PDB entry 5TO7 | X-ray diffraction, 2.60 A resolution | chains C and D of the 4 polymer chains in the assembly

[Chain C (and D)]
Molecule: Nucleoprotein TPR
Organism: Homo sapiens
Notes: chain D of this document is another copy of the same molecule, construct and numbering; everything in this record applies to it too
UniProt: P12270 (TPR_HUMAN); numbering as in UniProt (aligned over 2-142)
Amino-acid sequence (141 residues; each row starts with the number of its first residue):
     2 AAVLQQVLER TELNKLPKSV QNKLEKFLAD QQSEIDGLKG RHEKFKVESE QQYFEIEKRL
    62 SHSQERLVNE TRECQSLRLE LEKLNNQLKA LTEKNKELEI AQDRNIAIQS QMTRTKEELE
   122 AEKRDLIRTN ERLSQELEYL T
Sequence notes: engineered mutation Met113 (Phe in P12270)

[Interface between chain C and chain D]
Pairs across the interface (138):
  Val4(C) - Phe28(D)  hydrophobic
  Leu5(C) - Leu25(D)  hydrophobic
  Val8(C) - Lys24(D)
  Val8(C) - Phe28(D)  hydrophobic
  Leu9(C) - Val21(D)  hydrophobic
  Leu9(C) - Lys24(D)
  Glu10(C) - Lys24(D)  salt bridge
  Glu13(C) - Ser20(D)
  Glu13(C) - Val21(D)
  Glu13(C) - Lys24(D)  salt bridge
  Leu17(C) - Leu17(D)  hydrophobic
  Val21(C) - Leu9(D)  hydrophobic
  Lys24(C) - Val8(D)
  Lys24(C) - Glu10(D)  salt bridge
  Lys24(C) - Glu13(D)  salt bridge
  Leu25(C) - Leu5(D)  hydrophobic
  Leu25(C) - Leu25(D)  hydrophobic
  Phe28(C) - Val4(D)  hydrophobic
  Phe28(C) - Gln7(D)
  Phe28(C) - Val8(D)  hydrophobic
  Phe28(C) - Leu29(D)  hydrophobic
  Leu29(C) - Phe28(D)  hydrophobic
  Leu29(C) - Leu29(D)  hydrophobic
  Gln32(C) - Leu29(D)
  Gln32(C) - Gln32(D)
  Gln32(C) - Gln33(D)
  Gln32(C) - Ile36(D)
  Gln33(C) - Gln32(D)  hydrogen bond
  Glu35(C) - Ile36(D)
  Ile36(C) - Gln32(D)
  Ile36(C) - Glu35(D)
  Ile36(C) - Ile36(D)  hydrophobic
  Ile36(C) - Leu39(D)
  Leu39(C) - Lys40(D)
  Lys40(C) - Glu35(D)  salt bridge
  Lys40(C) - Leu39(D)
  His43(C) - Leu39(D)  hydrogen bond (side chain-backbone)
  His43(C) - His43(D)  hydrogen bond
  Phe46(C) - His43(D)
  Phe46(C) - Phe46(D)  hydrophobic
  Phe46(C) - Lys47(D)
  Lys47(C) - Phe46(D)
  Gln53(C) - Tyr54(D)  hydrogen bond
  Tyr54(C) - Gln53(D)  hydrogen bond
  Tyr54(C) - Ile57(D)  hydrophobic
  Ile57(C) - Tyr54(D)  hydrophobic
  Ile57(C) - Ile57(D)  hydrophobic
  Ile57(C) - Leu61(D)  hydrophobic
  Arg60(C) - Leu61(D)
  Arg60(C) - Gln65(D)
  Leu61(C) - Arg60(D)
  Leu61(C) - Leu61(D)  hydrophobic
  Ser64(C) - Ser64(D)  hydrogen bond
  Ser64(C) - Gln65(D)
  Gln65(C) - Ser64(D)  hydrogen bond
  Gln65(C) - Arg67(D)  hydrogen bond
  Arg67(C) - Leu68(D)
  Leu68(C) - Arg67(D)
  Leu68(C) - Leu68(D)  hydrophobic
  Leu68(C) - Glu71(D)
  Glu71(C) - Leu68(D)
  Glu71(C) - Glu71(D)
  Glu71(C) - Thr72(D)
  Glu71(C) - Cys75(D)  hydrogen bond (backbone-side chain)
  Thr72(C) - Glu71(D)
  Glu74(C) - Cys75(D)
  Glu74(C) - Arg79(D)  salt bridge
  Cys75(C) - Glu71(D)  hydrogen bond
  Cys75(C) - Glu74(D)
  Cys75(C) - Cys75(D)  disulfide
  Cys75(C) - Leu78(D)
  Leu78(C) - Cys75(D)
  Leu78(C) - Leu78(D)  hydrophobic
  Leu78(C) - Arg79(D)
  Leu78(C) - Leu82(D)  hydrophobic
  Arg79(C) - Leu78(D)
  Glu81(C) - Leu82(D)
  Leu82(C) - Leu78(D)  hydrophobic
  Leu82(C) - Glu81(D)
  Leu82(C) - Leu82(D)  hydrophobic
  Leu82(C) - Leu85(D)  hydrophobic
  Leu85(C) - Leu82(D)  hydrophobic
  Leu85(C) - Leu85(D)  hydrophobic
  Leu85(C) - Asn86(D)
  Leu85(C) - Leu89(D)  hydrophobic
  Asn86(C) - Leu85(D)
  Leu89(C) - Leu85(D)  hydrophobic
  Leu89(C) - Gln88(D)
  Leu89(C) - Leu89(D)  hydrophobic
  Leu89(C) - Leu92(D)  hydrophobic
  Leu92(C) - Leu89(D)  hydrophobic
  Leu92(C) - Leu92(D)  hydrophobic
  Leu92(C) - Thr93(D)
  Leu92(C) - Asn96(D)
  Thr93(C) - Leu92(D)
  Lys95(C) - Glu100(D)  salt bridge
  Asn96(C) - Leu92(D)
  Asn96(C) - Lys95(D)  hydrogen bond
  Asn96(C) - Asn96(D)
  Asn96(C) - Leu99(D)
  Leu99(C) - Asn96(D)
  Leu99(C) - Leu99(D)  hydrophobic
  Leu99(C) - Gln103(D)
  Glu100(C) - Lys95(D)  salt bridge
  Ala102(C) - Gln103(D)
  Gln103(C) - Leu99(D)
  Asn106(C) - Gln110(D)  hydrogen bond
  Gln110(C) - Asn106(D)  hydrogen bond
  Gln110(C) - Gln110(D)
  Gln110(C) - Met113(D)
  Met113(C) - Gln110(D)
  Met113(C) - Met113(D)  hydrophobic
  Met113(C) - Thr114(D)
  Thr114(C) - Met113(D)
  Thr116(C) - Lys117(D)
  Lys117(C) - Thr116(D)
  Leu120(C) - Lys117(D)
  Glu123(C) - Lys124(D)  salt bridge
  Lys124(C) - Glu123(D)  salt bridge
  Lys124(C) - Leu127(D)
  Leu127(C) - Lys124(D)
  Leu127(C) - Leu127(D)  hydrophobic
  Leu127(C) - Ile128(D)  hydrophobic
  Leu127(C) - Asn131(D)  hydrogen bond (backbone-side chain)
  Ile128(C) - Leu127(D)  hydrophobic
  Asn131(C) - Thr130(D)
  Asn131(C) - Asn131(D)  hydrogen bond
  Asn131(C) - Leu134(D)
  Leu134(C) - Asn131(D)
  Leu134(C) - Leu134(D)  hydrophobic
  Leu134(C) - Ser135(D)
  Leu134(C) - Leu138(D)
  Ser135(C) - Leu134(D)
  Glu137(C) - Leu138(D)
  Leu138(C) - Leu134(D)  hydrophobic
  Leu138(C) - Glu137(D)
  Leu138(C) - Leu138(D)  hydrophobic
  Leu141(C) - Leu141(D)  hydrophobic
Interface residues without a listed pair, chain C (71 interface residues in all): Ser50, Gln88, Ile109, Glu121, Thr130
Interface residues without a listed pair, chain D (73 interface residues in all): Ser50, Glu58, Ile109, Leu120, Glu121
Cross-chain cystine bridges: Cys75(C)-Cys75(D)

[Overview]
71 residues of chain C and 73 residues of chain D are in contact, with 1 disulfide bond, 15 hydrogen bonds and
10 salt bridges. Polar contacts include Glu10(C)-Lys24(D), Glu13(C)-Lys24(D) and Lys40(C)-Glu35(D).
Both chains are Nucleoprotein TPR (Homo sapiens). Entry 5TO7 (Structure of the TPR oligomerization domain) was
determined by X-ray diffraction, deposited together with 5TO5, 5TO6 and 5TVB.
